PDB entry 5T1U | X-ray diffraction, 1.78 A resolution | chain A

== Chain A ==
Protein: Beta-secretase 1
Organism: Homo sapiens
Notes: EC 3.4.23.46
UniProt: P56817 (BACE1_HUMAN); residues -15 to 393 here correspond to UniProt positions 46-454 (UniProt number = residue number + 61)
Chain sequence (415 residues; each row starts with the number of its first residue; numbers below 1 keep their minus sign (Glu-15 is residue -15)):
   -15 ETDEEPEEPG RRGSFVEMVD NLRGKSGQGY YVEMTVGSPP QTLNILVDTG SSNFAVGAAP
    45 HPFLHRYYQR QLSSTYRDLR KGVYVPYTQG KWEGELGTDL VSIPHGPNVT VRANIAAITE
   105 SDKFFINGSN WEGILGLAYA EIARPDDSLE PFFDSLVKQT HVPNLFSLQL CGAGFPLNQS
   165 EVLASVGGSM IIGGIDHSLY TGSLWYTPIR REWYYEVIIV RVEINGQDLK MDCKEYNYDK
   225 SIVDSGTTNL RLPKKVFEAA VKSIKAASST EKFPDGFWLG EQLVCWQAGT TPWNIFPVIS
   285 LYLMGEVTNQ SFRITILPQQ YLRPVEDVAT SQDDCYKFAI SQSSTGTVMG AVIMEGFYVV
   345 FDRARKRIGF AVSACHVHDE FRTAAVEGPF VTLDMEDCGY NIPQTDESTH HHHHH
Unresolved in the structure: -15 to -4, 158-166, 386-399
Disulfides: Cys155-Cys359, Cys217-Cys382, Cys269-Cys319
Differences from the reference sequence: expression tag (394-399)
Small-molecule neighbours: P6U ((4S)-4-[2,4-difluoro-5-({[1-(trifluoromethyl)cyclopropyl]amino}methyl)phenyl]-4-methyl-5,6-dihydro-4H-1,3-thiazin-2-amine): Gly11, Gln12, Gly13, Leu30, Asp32, Gly34, Ser35, Tyr71, Phe108, Ile110, Trp115, Ile118, Asp228, Ser229, Gly230, Thr231, Thr232
UniProt features mapped onto this chain:
  - active site: Asp32, Asp228
  - modified residue (N6-acetyllysine): Lys65, Lys214, Lys218, Lys224, Lys238, Lys239, Lys246
  - glycosylation (N-linked (GlcNAc...) asparagine): Asn92, Asn111, Asn162, Asn293
Reported in the primary citation:
  - binding site for P6U: Gly230

== Overview ==
Bound to chain A: compound P6U. Curated annotation (UniProt) lists active-site residues Asp32 and Asp228. The
paper reports a binding site for P6U at Gly230.
Chain A is Beta-secretase 1 (Homo sapiens); the structure, Aminomethyl-Derived Beta Secretase (BACE1)
Inhibitors: Engaging Gly230 without an Anilide Functionality, was determined by X-ray diffraction, deposited
together with 5T1W, 5TFT and 5TFU.
